Entry 5XVP (X-ray diffraction, 3.00 A resolution); this record covers chains F and H of the 10 polymer chains in the assembly.

[Chain F]
Name: CRISPR-associated endoribonuclease Cas2
Organism: Enterococcus faecalis TX0027
Notes: EC 3.1.-.-
UniProtKB: E6GPD6 (E6GPD6_ENTFL); numbering as in UniProt (aligned over 1-109)
Amino-acid sequence (109 residues; row label = number of the first residue in the row):
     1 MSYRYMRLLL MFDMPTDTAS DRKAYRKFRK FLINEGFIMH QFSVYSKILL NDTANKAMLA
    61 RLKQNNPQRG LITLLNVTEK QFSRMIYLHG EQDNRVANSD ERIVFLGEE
Unresolved in the structure: 1-3, 106-109
Metal / ion sites: Mg2+: Phe12, Asp13, Ser43 (shared with 1 residue of chain G)

[Chain H]
Molecule: 73-nt DNA strand
Sequence (73 nucleotides; each row starts with the number of its first residue):
     1 TTCGTAGCTG AGGCCTCAGC TACGTTCCGT TTTAGAGTCA TGTTGTTTAG AATGGTACCA
    61 AAACCTCGGA GAA
Unresolved in the structure: 1-2
Metal / ion sites: Mg2+: DC15 (shared with 3 residues of chain E)

[How chain F and chain H interact]
Pairs across the interface (14):
  Met6(F) with DA49(H), phosphate contact
  Lys23(F) with DC8(H), phosphate contact
  Arg26(F) with DC8(H), salt bridge to the phosphate; DT9(H), base contact
  Lys30(F) with DA6(H), phosphate contact
  Asp52(F) with DA51(H), base contact
  Lys56(F) with DG50(H), sugar contact; DA51(H), salt bridge to the phosphate
  Thr78(F) with DT48(H), hydrogen bond to the phosphate; DA49(H), phosphate contact
  Lys80(F) with DT47(H), salt bridge to the phosphate; DT48(H), phosphate contact
  Gln81(F) with DT48(H), phosphate contact; DA49(H), hydrogen bond to the phosphate
Interface residues without a listed pair, chain F (11 interface residues in all): Phe42, Thr53
Interface residues without a listed pair, chain H (10 interface residues in all): DC14, DA52

[In short]
11 residues of chain F face 10 of chain H across their interface, with 2 hydrogen bonds and 3 salt bridges.
Among the polar pairs are Thr78(F)-DT48(H), Gln81(F)-DA49(H) and Arg26(F)-DC8(H). Phe12(F), Asp13(F) and
Ser43(F) coordinate Mg2+.
Here chain F is CRISPR-associated endoribonuclease Cas2 (Enterococcus faecalis TX0027) and chain H is a 73-nt
DNA strand. Entry 5XVP (E. fae Cas1-Cas2/prespacer/target ternary complex revealing the fully integrated
states) was determined by X-ray diffraction, deposited together with 5XVN and 5XVO.
